7DP1 - chains A and B; structure by X-ray diffraction, 2.00 A resolution.

== Chain A (and B) ==
Protein: Nitroreductase family protein
From: Sphingopyxis sp
Notes: chain B of this document is another copy of the same molecule, construct and numbering; everything in this record applies to it too
UniProt: A0A2L0VUJ4 (A0A2L0VUJ4_9SPHN); residues 1-233 here = UniProt positions 1-233
Sequence (233 residues; each row starts with the number of its first residue):
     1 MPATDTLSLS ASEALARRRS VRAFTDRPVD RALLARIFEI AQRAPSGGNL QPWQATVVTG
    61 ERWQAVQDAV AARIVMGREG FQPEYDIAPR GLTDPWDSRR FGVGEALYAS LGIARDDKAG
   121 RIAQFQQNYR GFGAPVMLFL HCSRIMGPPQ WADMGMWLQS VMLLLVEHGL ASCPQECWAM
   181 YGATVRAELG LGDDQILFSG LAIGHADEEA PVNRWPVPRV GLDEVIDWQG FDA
Not modelled in the structure: 1-8, 112-117, 232-233 (chain B: 1-8, 110-118, 232-233)
Construct notes: engineered mutation A88 (Tyr in A0A2L0VUJ4)
Residues lining bound ligands:
  - FMN (flavin mononucleotide), molecule 1: R18, R19, S20, R22, V103, N128, F132, C173, P174, Q175, E176, C177, F198, S199, V217, R219
  - FMN, molecule 2: P45, S46, G47, G48, N49, D153, M156
From the paper describing this entry:
  - contacts within the chain: D97-R100
  - conformationally variable residues (side-chain flip): R100
  - mutagenesis - R100D, R100E: abolished catalytic activity

== Chain A / chain B interface ==
Residue-residue contacts (163):
  L9(A) - S10(B)
  L9(A) - A11(B)  hydrogen bond (backbone-backbone)
  S10(A) - L9(B)
  S10(A) - E167(B)  hydrogen bond
  A11(A) - L9(B)  hydrogen bond (backbone-backbone)
  A11(A) - A11(B)
  A11(A) - E167(B)  hydrogen bond (backbone-side chain)
  S12(A) - I40(B)
  S12(A) - L164(B)
  S12(A) - E167(B)  hydrogen bond
  S12(A) - H168(B)
  L15(A) - I40(B)  hydrophobic
  L15(A) - R43(B)
  L15(A) - S160(B)
  R18(A) - R43(B)  hydrogen bond (side chain-backbone)
  R18(A) - A44(B)
  R18(A) - P45(B)
  R31(A) - W228(B)
  R31(A) - F231(B)
  L34(A) - W228(B)  hydrophobic
  A35(A) - L222(B)
  A35(A) - W228(B)
  F38(A) - L222(B)  hydrophobic
  F38(A) - I226(B)  hydrophobic
  F38(A) - W228(B)  hydrophobic
  E39(A) - L222(B)
  I40(A) - S12(B)
  Q42(A) - R219(B)  hydrogen bond (backbone-side chain)
  Q42(A) - V220(B)
  Q42(A) - V225(B)
  R43(A) - L15(B)
  R43(A) - R18(B)  hydrogen bond (backbone-side chain)
  R43(A) - V217(B)  hydrogen bond (side chain-backbone)
  R43(A) - R219(B)  hydrogen bond (backbone-side chain)
  A44(A) - R219(B)  hydrogen bond (backbone-side chain)
  P45(A) - R18(B)
  P45(A) - Q159(B)
  P45(A) - M162(B)  hydrophobic
  P45(A) - R219(B)
  G48(A) - R100(B)
  N49(A) - R99(B)
  N49(A) - V103(B)
  N49(A) - P218(B)  hydrogen bond (side chain-backbone)
  N49(A) - R219(B)  hydrogen bond
  L50(A) - W96(B)
  L50(A) - R99(B)  hydrogen bond (backbone-side chain)
  Q51(A) - W96(B)
  Q51(A) - R99(B)  hydrogen bond (backbone-side chain)
  Q51(A) - R219(B)
  Q51(A) - V220(B)  hydrogen bond (side chain-backbone)
  P52(A) - W96(B)  hydrophobic
  W53(A) - V225(B)
  Q54(A) - V225(B)
  A55(A) - V225(B)  hydrogen bond (backbone-backbone)
  A55(A) - I226(B)
  A55(A) - D227(B)  hydrogen bond (backbone-backbone)
  T56(A) - D227(B)
  T56(A) - Q229(B)
  V57(A) - I226(B)  hydrophobic
  V57(A) - D227(B)  hydrogen bond (backbone-backbone)
  V57(A) - W228(B)
  V57(A) - Q229(B)  hydrogen bond (backbone-backbone)
  V57(A) - F231(B)
  V58(A) - Q229(B)
  T59(A) - Q229(B)  hydrogen bond (backbone-backbone)
  T59(A) - G230(B)
  T59(A) - F231(B)
  R62(A) - Q229(B)  hydrogen bond
  R62(A) - G230(B)
  Y85(A) - P149(B)  hydrophobic
  D86(A) - P149(B)
  I87(A) - P149(B)
  I87(A) - Q150(B)  hydrogen bond (backbone-side chain)
  P89(A) - I145(B)
  P89(A) - Q150(B)
  L92(A) - L50(B)  hydrophobic
  L92(A) - I145(B)  hydrophobic
  W96(A) - L50(B)
  W96(A) - S143(B)
  W96(A) - M146(B)
  R99(A) - N49(B)
  R99(A) - L50(B)  hydrogen bond (side chain-backbone)
  R99(A) - Q51(B)  hydrogen bond (side chain-backbone)
  R100(A) - G48(B)
  V103(A) - N49(B)
  I145(A) - P89(B)
  I145(A) - G91(B)
  M146(A) - W96(B)  hydrophobic
  P148(A) - W151(B)
  P149(A) - Y85(B)  hydrophobic
  P149(A) - D86(B)
  P149(A) - I87(B)
  P149(A) - W151(B)
  P149(A) - E176(B)
  Q150(A) - I87(B)  hydrogen bond (side chain-backbone)
  Q150(A) - P89(B)
  W151(A) - P148(B)
  W151(A) - P149(B)
  W151(A) - A152(B)
  A152(A) - W151(B)
  A152(A) - A152(B)  hydrophobic
  A152(A) - G155(B)
  A152(A) - F198(B)  hydrophobic
  G155(A) - A152(B)
  G155(A) - G155(B)
  G155(A) - M156(B)
  M156(A) - G155(B)
  M156(A) - L158(B)  hydrophobic
  M156(A) - Q159(B)
  L158(A) - M156(B)  hydrophobic
  Q159(A) - P45(B)
  Q159(A) - M156(B)
  Q159(A) - S160(B)  hydrogen bond
  S160(A) - L15(B)
  S160(A) - Q159(B)  hydrogen bond
  M162(A) - P45(B)  hydrophobic
  L164(A) - S12(B)
  L164(A) - L15(B)  hydrophobic
  E167(A) - S10(B)
  E167(A) - A11(B)  hydrogen bond (side chain-backbone)
  E167(A) - S12(B)  hydrogen bond
  H168(A) - S12(B)
  E176(A) - G47(B)
  E176(A) - P149(B)
  L189(A) - Q229(B)  hydrogen bond (backbone-side chain)
  F198(A) - A152(B)  hydrophobic
  V217(A) - R43(B)  hydrogen bond (backbone-side chain)
  P218(A) - N49(B)  hydrogen bond (backbone-side chain)
  R219(A) - Q42(B)  hydrogen bond (side chain-backbone)
  R219(A) - R43(B)  hydrogen bond (side chain-backbone)
  R219(A) - A44(B)  hydrogen bond (side chain-backbone)
  R219(A) - P45(B)
  R219(A) - N49(B)  hydrogen bond
  R219(A) - Q51(B)
  V220(A) - Q42(B)
  V220(A) - Q51(B)  hydrogen bond (backbone-side chain)
  L222(A) - A35(B)
  L222(A) - F38(B)  hydrophobic
  L222(A) - E39(B)
  V225(A) - Q42(B)
  V225(A) - W53(B)
  V225(A) - Q54(B)
  V225(A) - A55(B)  hydrogen bond (backbone-backbone)
  I226(A) - A55(B)
  I226(A) - V57(B)  hydrophobic
  D227(A) - A55(B)  hydrogen bond (backbone-backbone)
  D227(A) - T56(B)
  D227(A) - V57(B)  hydrogen bond (backbone-backbone)
  W228(A) - R31(B)
  W228(A) - A35(B)
  W228(A) - F38(B)  hydrophobic
  W228(A) - V57(B)
  Q229(A) - T56(B)
  Q229(A) - V57(B)  hydrogen bond (backbone-backbone)
  Q229(A) - V58(B)
  Q229(A) - T59(B)  hydrogen bond (backbone-backbone)
  Q229(A) - R62(B)
  Q229(A) - L189(B)  hydrogen bond (side chain-backbone)
  G230(A) - T59(B)
  G230(A) - R62(B)
  F231(A) - R31(B)
  F231(A) - V57(B)
  F231(A) - T59(B)
Also at the interface, not in a pair above, chain A (76 interface residues in all): A14, G47, G60, S143, W157, L163, E224
Also at the interface, not in a pair above, chain B (78 interface residues in all): A14, L34, P52, G60, L92, V136, G147, W157, L163

== In short ==
76 residues of chain A and 78 residues of chain B are in contact; the contacts include 44 hydrogen bonds.
Polar pairs include S10(A)-E167(B), A11(A)-E167(B) and S12(A)-E167(B). Bound to chain A: flavin
mononucleotide. From the paper: R100D and R100E of chain A abolish catalytic activity; conformational
variability at R100(A).
Both chains are Nitroreductase family protein (Sphingopyxis sp). Entry 7DP1 (Crystal structure of FMN and
NADPH-dependent nitroreductase NfnB mutant Y88A derived from sphigopyxis sp. strain HMH) was determined by
X-ray diffraction together with 7DP0 and 7DP2 from the same study.
